9C96 - chains B and C of the 4 polymer chains in the assembly; structure by electron microscopy, 3.00 A resolution.

# Chain B
Protein: Beta-2-microglobulin
Source organism: Homo sapiens
UniProt: P61769 (B2MG_HUMAN); residues 1-98 here correspond to UniProt positions 21-118 (UniProt number = residue number + 20)
Amino-acid sequence (98 residues; numbered 1 to 98; the number before each row is that of its first residue):
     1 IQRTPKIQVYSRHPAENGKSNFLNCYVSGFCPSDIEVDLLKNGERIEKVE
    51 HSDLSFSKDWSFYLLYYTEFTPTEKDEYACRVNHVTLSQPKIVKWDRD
Cystine bridges: Cys25-Cys80
Sequence notes: engineered mutation Cys31 (His51 in P61769)
UniProt features mapped onto this chain:
  - modified residue: Gln2 (Pyrrolidone carboxylic acid)
  - glycosylation: Ile1 (N-linked (Glc) (glycation) isoleucine), Lys19 (N-linked (Glc) (glycation) lysine), Lys41 (N-linked (Glc) (glycation) lysine), Lys48 (N-linked (Glc) (glycation) lysine), Lys58 (N-linked (Glc) (glycation) lysine), Lys91 (N-linked (Glc) (glycation) lysine), Lys94 (N-linked (Glc) (glycation) lysine)

# Chain C
Protein: Tapasin-related protein
Source organism: Homo sapiens
UniProt: Q9BX59 (TPSNR_HUMAN); residues 1-384 here correspond to UniProt positions 22-405 (UniProt number = residue number + 21)
Amino-acid sequence (384 residues; each row starts with the number of its first residue):
     1 KPHPAEGQWRAVDVVLDCFLVKDGAHRGALASSEDRARASLVLKQVPVLD
    51 DGSLEDFTDFQGGTLAQDDPPIIFEASVDLVQIPQAEALLHADSSGKEVT
   101 CEIFRYFLQMTETTVKTAAWFMANVQVSGGGPSISLVMKTPRVAKNEVLW
   151 HPTLNLPLSPQGTVRTAVEFQVMTQTQSLSFLLGSSASLDCGFSMAPGLD
   201 LISVEWRLQHLGRGQLVYSWTAGQGQAVRKGATLEPAQLGMARDASLTLP
   251 GLTIQDEGTYICQITTSLYQAQQIIQLNIQASPKVRLSLANEALLPTLIC
   301 DIAGYYPLDVVVTWTREELGGSPAQVSGASFSSLRQSVAGTYSISSSLTA
   351 EPGSAGATYTCQVTHISLEEPLGASTQVVPPERR
Disordered / not traced: 1-14, 22-35, 43-64, 81-97, 106-120, 137-167, 196-200, 223-224, 235-241, 290-295, 318-321, 353-356, 377-384
Cystine bridges: Cys18-Cys101, Cys191-Cys262, Cys300-Cys361
Sequence notes: variant Val21 (Ala42 in Q9BX59), Val125 (Met146 in Q9BX59), Ala144 (Thr165 in Q9BX59), Val148 (Ala169 in Q9BX59); engineered mutation Ser94 (Cys115 in Q9BX59), Phe104 (Ser125 in Q9BX59), Leu211 (Lys232 in Q9BX59), Gln270 (Arg291 in Q9BX59)
What the authors report for this chain:
  - mutagenesis - S104F/K211L/R270Q: increased binding to MHC class I antigen
  - mutagenesis - E205K/R207E/Q209S/Q272S: abolished binding to peptide-loaded MHC-I (citing earlier work)
  - conformationally variable residues (order/disorder transition): Gly24 to Arg36

# Interface between chain B and chain C
Residue-residue contacts (22):
  Arg3(B) with Leu211(C)
  Thr4(B) with Leu308(C); Asp309(C), hydrogen bond
  Lys6(B) with Leu308(C); Leu334(C); Tyr342(C)
  Ile7(B) with Ser333(C); Leu334(C)
  Gln8(B) with Ser333(C)
  Val9(B) with Ser333(C)
  Lys58(B) with Leu211(C); Gly212(C)
  Asp59(B) with Leu211(C)
  Trp60(B) with Gly212(C)
  Lys91(B) with Phe331(C)
  Ile92(B) with Ser330(C); Phe331(C), hydrogen bond (backbone-backbone)
  Val93(B) with Phe331(C); Ser332(C); Ser333(C)
  Lys94(B) with Ser330(C); Phe331(C), hydrogen bond (backbone-backbone)
Interface residues without a listed pair, chain B (15 interface residues in all): Pro5, Thr86
Interface residues without a listed pair, chain C (11 interface residues in all): Arg213
From the paper, about this interface:
  - specific contacts: Thr4(B)-Asp309(C) (hydrogen bond)
  - interface residues, chain B: Ile92(B)
  - interface residues, chain C: Phe331(C)

# Overview
15 residues of chain B face 11 of chain C across their interface; the contacts include 3 hydrogen bonds. Among
the polar pairs are Thr4(B)-Asp309(C), Ile92(B)-Phe331(C) and Lys94(B)-Phe331(C). The paper describes a
hydrogen bond between Thr4(B) and Asp309(C). The paper reports that S104F/K211L/R270Q of chain C increase
binding to MHC class I antigen; interface residues Ile92(B) and Phe331(C).
Chain B is Beta-2-microglobulin and chain C is Tapasin-related protein, both from Homo sapiens; the structure,
Cryo-EM structure of TAP binding protein related (TAPBPR) in complex with HLA-A*02:01 bound to a suboptimal
..., was determined by electron microscopy.
